Entry 8SXH (electron microscopy, 3.94 A resolution); this record covers chains F and J of the 12 polymer chains in the assembly.

[Chain F (and J)]
Molecule: Carboxyl-terminal protease
Organism: Pseudomonas aeruginosa
Notes: chain J of this document is another copy of the same molecule, construct and numbering; everything in this record applies to it too
Reference sequence: A0A072ZJB8 (A0A072ZJB8_PSEAI); residue numbers follow UniProt; this construct covers 38-436
Amino-acid sequence (403 residues; numbered 34 to 436; the number before each row is that of its first residue):
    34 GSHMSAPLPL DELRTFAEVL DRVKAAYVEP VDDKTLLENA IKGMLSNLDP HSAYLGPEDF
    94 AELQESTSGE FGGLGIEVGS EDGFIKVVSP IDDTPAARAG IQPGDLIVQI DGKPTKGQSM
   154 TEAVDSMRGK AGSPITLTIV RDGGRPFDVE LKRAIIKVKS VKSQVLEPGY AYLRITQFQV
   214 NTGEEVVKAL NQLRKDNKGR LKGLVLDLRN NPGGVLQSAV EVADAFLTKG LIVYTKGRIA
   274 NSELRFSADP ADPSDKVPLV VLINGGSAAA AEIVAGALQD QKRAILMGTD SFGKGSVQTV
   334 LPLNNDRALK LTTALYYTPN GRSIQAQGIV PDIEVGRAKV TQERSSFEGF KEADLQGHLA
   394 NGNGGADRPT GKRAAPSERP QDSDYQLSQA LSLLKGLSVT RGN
Disordered / not traced: 34-37
Sequence notes: expression tag (34-37); engineered mutation Ala302 (Ser in A0A072ZJB8)
Reported in the primary citation:
  - mutagenesis - E385A, L388A: decreased catalytic activity
  - mutagenesis - F383A, L388M, N394A: unchanged catalytic activity

[Chain F / chain J interface]
Residue-residue contacts (13; chain F residue first):
  Ser379(F) - Pro179(J)
  Phe380(F) - Gln142(J)
  Phe380(F) - Pro179(J)
  Phe383(F) - Gln142(J)
  Phe383(F) - Pro147(J)  hydrophobic
  Asp387(F) - Gly145(J)
  Asp387(F) - Lys146(J)
  Asp387(F) - Pro147(J)
  Gln389(F) - Lys146(J)
  Gln389(F) - Gln151(J)
  Leu392(F) - Tyr60(J)
  Leu392(F) - Val61(J)  hydrophobic
  Thr403(F) - Gly145(J)
Other interface residues (no listed pair), chain F (8 interface residues in all): Glu381
Other interface residues (no listed pair), chain J (9 interface residues in all): Asp181

[Overview]
8 residues of chain F face 9 of chain J across their interface. The paper reports that E385A and L388A of
chain F reduce catalytic activity; F383A, L388M and N394A of chain F leave catalytic activity unchanged.
Chain F and chain J are both Carboxyl-terminal protease (Pseudomonas aeruginosa); the structure, Structure of
the C-terminal protease CtpA-LbcA complex of Pseudomonas aeruginosa, was determined by electron microscopy
together with 8SXE, 8SXF and 8SXG from the same study.
